6AGB - chains C and K of the 11 polymer chains in the assembly; structure by electron microscopy, 3.48 A resolution.

== Chain C ==
Protein: Ribonucleases P/MRP protein subunit POP3
From: Saccharomyces cerevisiae (strain ATCC 204508 / S288c)
UniProt: P53833 (POP3_YEAST); residues 1-195 here = UniProt positions 1-195
Sequence (195 residues; each row starts with the number of its first residue):
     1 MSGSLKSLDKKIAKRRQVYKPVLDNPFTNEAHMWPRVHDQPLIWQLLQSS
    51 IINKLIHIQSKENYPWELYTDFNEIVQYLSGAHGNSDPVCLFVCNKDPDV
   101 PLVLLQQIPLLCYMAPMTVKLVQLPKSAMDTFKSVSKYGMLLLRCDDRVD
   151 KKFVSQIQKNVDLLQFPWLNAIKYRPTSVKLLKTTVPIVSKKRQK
Disordered / not traced: 1-13, 189-195

== Chain K ==
Protein: Ribonuclease P protein subunit RPR2
From: Saccharomyces cerevisiae (strain ATCC 204508 / S288c)
Notes: EC 3.1.26.5
UniProt: P40571 (RPR2_YEAST); numbering as in UniProt (aligned over 1-144)
Sequence (144 residues; row label = number of the first residue in the row):
     1 MGKKAHGGKMKPEIDENGTLLVPPPRTIANQDHFHRLNYLYQISAYQTRA
    51 RQKARTDAHTPLARNYIKSMDLISKKTKTSLLPTIKRTICKKCHRLLWTP
   101 KKLEITSDGALSVMCGCGTVKRFNIGADPNYRTYSEREGNLLNS
Disordered / not traced: 1-16
Swiss-Prot annotation at these positions:
  - binding site (Zn(2+)): Cys90, Cys93, Cys115, Cys117
Bound ions: Zn2+: Cys90, Cys115, Cys117

== Chain C / chain K interface ==
Pairs across the interface (75):
  Arg15(C) with Asn17(K); Gly18(K)
  Gln17(C) with Leu20(K)
  Tyr19(C) with Leu20(K); Leu21(K); Val22(K); Pro23(K)
  Pro21(C) with Phe34(K)
  Val22(C) with Ser80(K); Leu81(K); Leu82(K)
  Leu23(C) with Phe34(K), hydrophobic; Leu37(K), hydrophobic; Asn38(K); Ser80(K); Leu81(K), hydrophobic; Leu82(K)
  Asp24(C) with Leu82(K)
  Asn25(C) with Tyr41(K); Thr84(K); Ile85(K)
  Pro26(C) with Asn38(K); Gln42(K)
  Phe27(C) with Tyr41(K), hydrophobic; Arg49(K); Trp98(K), hydrophobic
  Asp71(C) with Ile105(K); Thr106(K)
  Phe72(C) with Leu103(K), hydrophobic; Ile105(K), hydrophobic
  Asn73(C) with Leu103(K), hydrogen bond (side chain-backbone); Glu104(K); Ile105(K)
  Val76(C) with Leu103(K)
  Asp99(C) with Pro129(K)
  Pro101(C) with Ile125(K), hydrophobic
  Leu102(C) with Arg132(K); Glu136(K)
  Val103(C) with Phe123(K), hydrophobic; Ile125(K), hydrophobic
  Leu104(C) with Ile105(K), hydrophobic; Leu111(K), hydrophobic; Ile125(K), hydrophobic
  Gln106(C) with Arg87(K), hydrogen bond; Glu136(K)
  Gln107(C) with Leu103(K)
  Leu110(C) with Trp98(K), hydrophobic
  Leu111(C) with Leu103(K), hydrophobic
  Tyr113(C) with Lys53(K), hydrogen bond
  Met114(C) with Trp98(K)
  Tyr138(C) with Thr106(K)
  Trp168(C) with Arg49(K)
  Leu169(C) with Arg49(K); Lys53(K)
  Ile172(C) with Tyr46(K)
  Tyr174(C) with Gln42(K)
  Arg175(C) with Gln42(K), hydrogen bond (backbone-side chain)
  Thr177(C) with His35(K), hydrogen bond; Asn38(K)
  Ser178(C) with Asn38(K)
  Val179(C) with Phe34(K), hydrophobic; Ser144(K)
  Lys180(C) with Leu141(K); Leu142(K); Asn143(K)
  Leu181(C) with Asn140(K); Leu141(K); Leu142(K), hydrogen bond (backbone-backbone)
  Leu182(C) with Tyr134(K), hydrophobic; Ser135(K); Asn140(K); Leu141(K), hydrophobic
  Lys183(C) with Tyr134(K), hydrogen bond (backbone-side chain); Gly139(K); Asn140(K), hydrogen bond (backbone-backbone)
Interface residues without a listed pair, chain C (40 interface residues in all): Val100, Pro176
Interface residues without a listed pair, chain K (48 interface residues in all): Thr19, Gln31, Met70, Thr88, Thr99, Val113, Asn130, Tyr131

== Summary ==
40 residues of chain C and 48 residues of chain K are in contact, with 8 hydrogen bonds. Polar pairs include
Asn73(C)-Leu103(K), Gln106(C)-Arg87(K) and Tyr113(C)-Lys53(K). Cys90(K), Cys115(K) and Cys117(K) form the Zn2+
site. UniProt lists 4 Zn2+-binding residues on chain K.
Chain C is Ribonucleases P/MRP protein subunit POP3 and chain K is Ribonuclease P protein subunit RPR2, both
from Saccharomyces cerevisiae (strain ATCC 204508 / S288c); the structure, Cryo-EM structure of yeast
Ribonuclease P, was determined by electron microscopy (same publication as 6AH3).
